PDB entry 6TGE | X-ray diffraction, 1.50 A resolution | chains A and C of the 3 polymer chains in the assembly

Chain A (and C):
Protein: Bifunctional NADP-dependent methylenetetrahydromethanopterin dehydrogenase/methylenetetrahydrofolate dehydrogenase
From: Methylorubrum extorquens
Notes: EC 1.5.1.-; chain C of this document is another copy of the same molecule, construct and numbering; everything in this record applies to it too
UniProtKB: A0A1P8QVR4 (A0A1P8QVR4_METEX); numbering as in UniProt (aligned over 1-288)
Sequence (288 residues; row label = number of the first residue in the row):
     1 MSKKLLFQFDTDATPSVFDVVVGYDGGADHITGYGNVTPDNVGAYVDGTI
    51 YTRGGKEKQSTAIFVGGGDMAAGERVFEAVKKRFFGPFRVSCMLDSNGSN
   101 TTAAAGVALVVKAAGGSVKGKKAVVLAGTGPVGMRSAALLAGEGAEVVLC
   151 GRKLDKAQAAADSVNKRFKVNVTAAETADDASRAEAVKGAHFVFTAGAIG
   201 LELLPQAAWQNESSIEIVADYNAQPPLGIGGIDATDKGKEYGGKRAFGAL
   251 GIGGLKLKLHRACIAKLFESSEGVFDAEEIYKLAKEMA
Disordered / not traced: 1
Residues lining bound ligands:
  - 5,10-dimethylene tetrahydromethanopterin (H4M), molecule 1: Ser16, Phe18, Asp19, Asn97, Gly98, Thr102, Ile199, Tyr221, Ala223, Leu250, Gly253, Gly254, Lys256, Leu257
  - 5,10-dimethylene tetrahydromethanopterin (H4M), molecule 2: Asp47, Tyr51, Gly54, Gly55
  - NADP (NAP; NADP nicotinamide-adenine-dinucleotide phosphate): Asn97, Thr102, Ala127, Thr129, Gly130, Pro131, Val132, Gly133, Gly151, Arg152, Lys156, Arg183, Ala196, Gly197, Ala198, Ile199, Leu201, Leu203, Tyr221, Asn222, Ala249, Ile252, Gly253, Lys256

How chain A and chain C interact:
Contacting residue pairs - 32 pairs, chain A then chain C:
  Thr14(A) with Tyr34(C); Tyr45(C), hydrogen bond
  Pro15(A) with Tyr34(C), hydrogen bond (backbone-side chain)
  Ser16(A) with Tyr34(C)
  Val17(A) with Phe7(C), hydrophobic; Tyr34(C), hydrogen bond (backbone-side chain); Tyr45(C); Gly48(C); Thr49(C)
  Phe18(A) with Gly48(C); Tyr51(C); Thr52(C)
  Val20(A) with Phe7(C), hydrophobic; Thr32(C)
  Val21(A) with Leu5(C), hydrophobic; Phe7(C), hydrophobic; Gly48(C); Thr52(C); Arg53(C)
  Val22(A) with Thr52(C)
  Tyr24(A) with Leu5(C), hydrophobic; His30(C), hydrogen bond
  Asp25(A) with Ser2(C); Arg53(C), salt bridge
  Asp29(A) with His30(C), hydrogen bond (backbone-side chain)
  Ile199(A) with Asp47(C)
  Gln224(A) with Tyr51(C); Arg83(C)
  Pro225(A) with Phe85(C)
  Leu257(A) with Tyr51(C); Thr52(C)
  Arg261(A) with Thr52(C), hydrogen bond (side chain-backbone)
Interface residues without a listed pair, chain A (19 interface residues in all): His30, Ala223, Leu250
Interface residues without a listed pair, chain C (18 interface residues in all): Phe9, Thr61, Phe88

Summary:
19 residues of chain A face 18 of chain C across their interface; the contacts include 6 hydrogen bonds and 1
salt bridge. Polar pairs include Asp25(A)-Arg53(C), Thr14(A)-Tyr45(C) and Pro15(A)-Tyr34(C). Chain A binds
NADP and 5,10-dimethylene tetrahydromethanopterin.
Chain A and chain C are both Bifunctional NADP-dependent methylenetetrahydromethanopterin
dehydrogenase/methylenetetrahydrofolate dehydrogenase (Methylorubrum extorquens); the structure, NADP
dependent methylene-tetrahydromethanopterin dehydrogenase-NADP+-methenyl-H4MPT+ complex, was determined by
X-ray diffraction (same publication as 6YK9, 6YKA and 6TM3).
